Entry 4Z4Q (X-ray diffraction, 3.04 A resolution); this record covers chains A and F of the 6 polymer chains in the assembly.

== Chain A ==
Protein: DNA topoisomerase 4 subunit B, DNA topoisomerase 4 subunit A
Organism: Streptococcus pneumoniae serotype 4 (strain ATCC BAA-334 / TIGR4)
Notes: EC 5.99.1.3
Reference sequence: chimeric construct of Q59961, P72525: residues 404-995 from Q59961 (PARE_STRPN) positions 404-643 (offset varies); residues 1003-1484 from P72525 positions 3-484 (UniProt number = residue number - 1000)
Sequence (742 residues; each row starts with the number of its first residue; note: 352 numbers in that range are skipped by the numbering (no residue carries them; nothing is unmodelled there)):
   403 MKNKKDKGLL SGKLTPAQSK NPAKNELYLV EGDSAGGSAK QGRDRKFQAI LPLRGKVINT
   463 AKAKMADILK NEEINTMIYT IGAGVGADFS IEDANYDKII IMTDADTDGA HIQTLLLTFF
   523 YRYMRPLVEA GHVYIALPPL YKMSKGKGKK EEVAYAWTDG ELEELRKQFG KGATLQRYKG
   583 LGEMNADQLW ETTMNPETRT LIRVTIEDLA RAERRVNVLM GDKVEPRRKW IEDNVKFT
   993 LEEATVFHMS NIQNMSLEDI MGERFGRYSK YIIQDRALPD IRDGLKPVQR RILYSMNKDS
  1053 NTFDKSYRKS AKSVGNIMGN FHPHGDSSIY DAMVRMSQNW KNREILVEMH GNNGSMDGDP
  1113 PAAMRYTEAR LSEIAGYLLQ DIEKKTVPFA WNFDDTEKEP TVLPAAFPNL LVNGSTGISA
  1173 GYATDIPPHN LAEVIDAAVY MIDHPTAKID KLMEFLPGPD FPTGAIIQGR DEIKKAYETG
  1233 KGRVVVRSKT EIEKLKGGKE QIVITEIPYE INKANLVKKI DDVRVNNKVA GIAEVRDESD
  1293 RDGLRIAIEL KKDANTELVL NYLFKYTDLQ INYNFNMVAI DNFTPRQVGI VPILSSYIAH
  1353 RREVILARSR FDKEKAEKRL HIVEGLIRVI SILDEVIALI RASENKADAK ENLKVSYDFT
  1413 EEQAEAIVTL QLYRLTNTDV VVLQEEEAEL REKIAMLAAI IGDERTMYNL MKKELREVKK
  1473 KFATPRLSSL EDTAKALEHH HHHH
Unresolved in the structure: 403-414, 545-555, 570-576, 993-1002, 1485-1496
Sequence notes: expression tag (403, 1485-1496); conflict Ile460 (Val in Q59961), Thr1257 (Ile257 in P72525); linker (996-1002)
Metal / ion sites: Mg2+ site 1: Asp506, Asp508; Mg2+ site 2: Phe1316, Thr1319, Gln1322
Ligand contacts: PDQ (3-amino-7-{(3R)-3-[(1S)-1-aminoethyl]pyrrolidin-1-yl}-1-cyclopropyl-6-fluoro-8-methylquinazoline-2,4(1H,3H)-dione): Arg456, Gly457, Glu474, Glu475, Ser1079
Curated features (UniProtKB/Swiss-Prot):
  - binding site (Mg(2+)): Glu433, Asp506, Asp508
  - site: Lys458 (Interaction with DNA), Asn461 (Interaction with DNA), His513 (Interaction with DNA), Arg629 (Interaction with DNA), Lys1038 (Interaction with DNA), His1074 (Interaction with DNA), His1076 (Interaction with DNA), Arg1087 (Interaction with DNA), Lys1093 (Interaction with DNA), Arg1117 (Transition state stabilizer)
  - active site: Tyr1118 (O-(5'-phospho-DNA)-tyrosine intermediate)

== Chain F ==
Molecule: V-site DNA
Sequence (11 nucleotides; each row starts with the number of its first residue):
     1 AACCGTATTA C

== Interface between chain A and chain F ==
Contacting residue pairs - 33 pairs, chain A then chain F:
  Gly457(A) - DG5(F)  base contact
  Lys458(A) - DG5(F)  base contact
  Lys458(A) - DT6(F)  sugar contact
  Lys458(A) - DA7(F)  sugar contact
  Val459(A) - DA7(F)  sugar contact
  Ile460(A) - DT6(F)  phosphate contact
  Ile460(A) - DA7(F)  phosphate contact
  Asn461(A) - DA7(F)  hydrogen bond to the phosphate
  Asn461(A) - DT8(F)  hydrogen bond to the phosphate
  Lys464(A) - DT8(F)  salt bridge to the phosphate
  Lys464(A) - DT9(F)  salt bridge to the phosphate
  Asn473(A) - DT6(F)  hydrogen bond to the phosphate
  His513(A) - DA7(F)  hydrogen bond to the phosphate
  His513(A) - DT8(F)  salt bridge to the phosphate
  Val626(A) - DT9(F)  phosphate contact
  Val626(A) - DA10(F)  phosphate contact
  Arg629(A) - DT9(F)  salt bridge to the phosphate
  Arg630(A) - DA10(F)  salt bridge to the phosphate
  Arg1117(A) - DA1(F)  base contact
  Tyr1118(A) - DA1(F)  covalent bond
  Ile1170(A) - DT8(F)  base contact
  Ile1170(A) - DT9(F)  base contact
  Ser1171(A) - DT8(F)  phosphate contact
  Ser1171(A) - DT9(F)  sugar contact
  Ala1172(A) - DT8(F)  phosphate contact
  Ala1172(A) - DT9(F)  phosphate contact
  Gly1173(A) - DT8(F)  phosphate contact
  Gly1173(A) - DT9(F)  hydrogen bond to the phosphate
  Tyr1174(A) - DT9(F)  sugar contact
  Ala1175(A) - DT9(F)  sugar contact
  Arg1235(A) - DC11(F)  hydrogen bond to the phosphate
  Asn1326(A) - DC11(F)  sugar contact
  Asn1328(A) - DA10(F)  sugar contact
Interface residues without a listed pair, chain A (27 interface residues in all): Leu517, Met622, Phe1017, Pro1112, Lys1233
Interface residues without a listed pair, chain F (9 interface residues in all): DA2

== Overview ==
Chain A and chain F form an interface of 27 and 9 residues respectively; the contacts include 1 covalent bond,
6 hydrogen bonds and 5 salt bridges. Polar pairs include Asn461(A)-DA7(F), Asn461(A)-DT8(F) and
Asn473(A)-DT6(F). Ligands of chain A: compound PDQ.
Here chain A is DNA topoisomerase 4 subunit B, DNA topoisomerase 4 subunit A (Streptococcus pneumoniae
serotype 4 (strain ATCC BAA-334 / TIGR4)) and chain F is V-site DNA. Entry 4Z4Q (Quinazolinedione(PD
0305970)-DNA cleavage complex of topoisomerase IV from S. pneumoniae) was determined by X-ray diffraction.
